Entry 2JZN (solution NMR); this record covers chains A and B of the 3 polymer chains in the assembly.

Chain A (and B):
Protein: Mannose-specific phosphotransferase enzyme IIA component
From: Escherichia coli
Notes: EC 2.7.1.-; chain B of this document is another copy of the same molecule, construct and numbering; everything in this record applies to it too
UniProt: P69797 (PTNAB_ECOLI); residues 2-134 here = UniProt positions 2-134
Sequence (133 residues; each row starts with the number of its first residue):
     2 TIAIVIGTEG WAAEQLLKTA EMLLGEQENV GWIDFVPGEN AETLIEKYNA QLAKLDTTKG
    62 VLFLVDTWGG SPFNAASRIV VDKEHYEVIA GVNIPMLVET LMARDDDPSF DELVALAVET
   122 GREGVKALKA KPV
Construct notes: engineered mutation Glu10 (His in P69797)
UniProt features mapped onto this chain:
  - site: Val89 (Involved in the phosphoryl transfer between H-10 and H-175)
  - modified residue: Lys55 (N6-acetyllysine)
  - mutagenesis: Trp12 (W12F: Slight phosphotransferase activity. Unable to dimerize), Lys48 (K48C: Retains more than 50% of phosphotransferase activity), Ser72 (S72C: Slight phosphotransferase activity. Unable to dimerize), His86 (H86N: Loss of phosphotransferase activity), Ser110 (S110C: Retains more than 50% of phosphotransferase activity)
Reported in the primary citation:
  - catalytic residues: Ser72 (proposed by the authors, not directly observed)

How chain A and chain B interact:
Contacting residue pairs (67):
  Thr9(A) - Thr20(B)
  Glu10(A) - Thr20(B)
  Glu10(A) - Leu24(B)
  Trp12(A) - Gln16(B)
  Ala13(A) - Gln16(B)
  Ala13(A) - Thr20(B)
  Gln16(A) - Trp12(B)
  Gln16(A) - Ala13(B)
  Gln16(A) - Gln16(B)
  Thr20(A) - Thr9(B)
  Thr20(A) - Glu10(B)
  Thr20(A) - Ala13(B)
  Met23(A) - Pro38(B)
  Leu24(A) - Glu10(B)
  Pro38(A) - Met23(B)
  Asp67(A) - Ile95(B)
  Asp67(A) - Pro96(B)
  Thr68(A) - Ile95(B)
  Thr68(A) - Pro96(B)
  Trp69(A) - Ala128(B)
  Trp69(A) - Leu129(B)
  Ser78(A) - Leu129(B)
  Val81(A) - Leu129(B)
  Glu88(A) - Ala128(B)
  Glu88(A) - Leu129(B)
  Glu88(A) - Lys130(B)
  Val89(A) - Ala128(B)
  Val89(A) - Leu129(B)
  Ile90(A) - Lys127(B)
  Ala91(A) - Gly125(B)
  Ala91(A) - Val126(B)
  Ala91(A) - Lys127(B)
  Gly92(A) - Asn94(B)
  Gly92(A) - Pro96(B)
  Gly92(A) - Gly125(B)
  Gly92(A) - Val126(B)
  Val93(A) - Asn94(B)
  Asn94(A) - Gly92(B)
  Asn94(A) - Val93(B)
  Asn94(A) - Asn94(B)
  Ile95(A) - Asp67(B)
  Ile95(A) - Thr68(B)
  Pro96(A) - Asp67(B)
  Pro96(A) - Thr68(B)
  Pro96(A) - Gly92(B)
  Met97(A) - Val126(B)
  Val119(A) - Val126(B)
  Arg123(A) - Arg123(B)
  Arg123(A) - Val126(B)
  Gly125(A) - Ala91(B)
  Gly125(A) - Gly92(B)
  Val126(A) - Ala91(B)
  Val126(A) - Gly92(B)
  Val126(A) - Met97(B)
  Val126(A) - Val119(B)
  Val126(A) - Arg123(B)
  Lys127(A) - Ile90(B)
  Lys127(A) - Ala91(B)
  Ala128(A) - Trp69(B)
  Ala128(A) - Glu88(B)
  Ala128(A) - Val89(B)
  Leu129(A) - Trp69(B)
  Leu129(A) - Ser78(B)
  Leu129(A) - Val81(B)
  Leu129(A) - Glu88(B)
  Leu129(A) - Val89(B)
  Lys130(A) - Glu88(B)
Also at the interface, not in a pair above, chain A (38 interface residues in all): Gly11, Leu17, Lys19, Phe74, Val115, Gly122
Also at the interface, not in a pair above, chain B (38 interface residues in all): Gly11, Leu17, Lys19, Phe74, Val115, Gly122

In short:
Chain A and chain B each contribute 38 residues to their interface. UniProt lists 5 mutagenesis sites on chain
A. From the paper: the catalytic residue Ser72(A).
Chain A and chain B are both Mannose-specific phosphotransferase enzyme IIA component (Escherichia coli); the
structure, Solution NMR structure of the productive complex between IIAMannose and IIBMannose of the mannose
transporter of ..., was determined by solution NMR, deposited together with 1VSQ and 2JZO.
